7Z2A - chains A and K of the 3 polymer chains in the assembly; structure by electron microscopy, 4.30 A resolution (low resolution: residue-level contacts below are approximate; hydrogen-bond / salt-bridge calls are withheld).

# Chain A
Name: Detyrosinated tubulin alpha-1B chain
From: Sus scrofa
UniProtKB: Q2XVP4 (TBA1B_PIG); numbering as in UniProt; present here: 1-37, 47-437
Chain sequence (428 residues; each row starts with the number of its first residue; note: 9 numbers in that range are skipped by the numbering (no residue carries them; nothing is unmodelled there)):
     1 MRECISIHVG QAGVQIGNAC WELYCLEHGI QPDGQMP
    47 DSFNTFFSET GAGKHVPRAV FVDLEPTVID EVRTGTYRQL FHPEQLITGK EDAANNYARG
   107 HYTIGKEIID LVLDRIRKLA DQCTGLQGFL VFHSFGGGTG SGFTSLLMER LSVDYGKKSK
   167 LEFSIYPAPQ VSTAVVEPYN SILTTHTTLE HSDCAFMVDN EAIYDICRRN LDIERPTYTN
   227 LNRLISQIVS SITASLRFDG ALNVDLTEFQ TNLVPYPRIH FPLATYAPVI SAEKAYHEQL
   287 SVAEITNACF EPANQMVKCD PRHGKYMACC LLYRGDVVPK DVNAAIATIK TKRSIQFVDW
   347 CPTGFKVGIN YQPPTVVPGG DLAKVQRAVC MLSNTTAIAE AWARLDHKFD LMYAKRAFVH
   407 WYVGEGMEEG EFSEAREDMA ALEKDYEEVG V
Ligand contacts: GTP (guanosine-5'-triphosphate): G10, Q11, A12, Q15, D69, E71, D98, A99, A100, N101, S140, G143, G144, T145, G146, I171, T179, E183, N206, Y224, L227, N228, I231
Swiss-Prot annotation at these positions:
  - motif: M1 to C4 (MREC motif)
  - active site: E254
  - binding site (GTP): G10, Q11, A12, Q15, E71, A99, S140, G143, G144, T145, G146, T179, E183, N206, Y224, N228, L252
  - binding site (Mg(2+)): E71
  - modified residue: S48 (Phosphoserine), S232 (Phosphoserine), Y282 (3'-nitrotyrosine), R339 (Omega-N-methylarginine)
  - cross-link (Glycyl lysine isopeptide (Lys-Gly)): K326 (interchain with G-Cter in ubiquitin), K370 (interchain with G-Cter in ubiquitin)

# Chain K
Name: Kinesin-8, putative
From: Plasmodium berghei
UniProtKB: A0A1C6WMA4 (A0A1C6WMA4_PLABE); residues 1-347 here correspond to UniProt positions 775-1121 (UniProt number = residue number + 774)
Chain sequence (347 residues; each row starts with the number of its first residue):
     1 DITYNMNVVI RCRPMSNSEK NEGAKNVIKI MDNKMIVLLD PSDNTDNVLR QNRTKEKRYC
    61 FDYVFDENST QEDVYNNSVK PLVDAVIKGY NSTVFAYGAT GAGKTHTIIG YKNEPGIMMM
   121 ILQDLFKKIK TLKAMNEYKI KCSFIEIYNE NICDLLNPSS EYLDLREDPV KGITVSNIFE
   181 VCTTSVEEIM ELIHTGNRNR TQEPTDANRT SSRSHGVLQV IVEETEKGQG LYQQTKKGKL
   241 CVIDLAGSER ASQTNNKGMR MLEGANINRS LLALGNVINA LVSRSKGTSK SNFIPFRDSK
   301 LTRLLKDSLG GNCKTLMIAN ISPSHLSYED THNTLKYANR AKNIKNV
Reported in the primary citation:
  - mutagenesis - E249A: abolished catalytic activity

# Chain A / chain K interface
Residue-residue contacts (43):
  Y108(A) - S252(K)
  Y108(A) - Q253(K)
  K112(A) - Q253(K)
  P263(A) - D46(K)
  R264(A) - D46(K)
  R264(A) - L49(K)
  Y399(A) - R340(K)
  K401(A) - K290(K)
  R402(A) - N276(K)
  R402(A) - N279(K)
  R402(A) - R340(K)
  V409(A) - N268(K)
  V409(A) - R269(K)
  V409(A) - L272(K)
  G410(A) - A265(K)
  G412(A) - E249(K)
  G412(A) - R250(K)
  G412(A) - N268(K)
  M413(A) - N268(K)
  E414(A) - S248(K)
  E414(A) - R250(K)
  E414(A) - N333(K)
  E415(A) - L272(K)
  E415(A) - K336(K)
  E415(A) - R340(K)
  G416(A) - N333(K)
  G416(A) - K336(K)
  G416(A) - R340(K)
  E417(A) - N333(K)
  F418(A) - K336(K)
  S419(A) - K336(K)
  E420(A) - H332(K)
  E420(A) - N333(K)
  E420(A) - K336(K)
  E423(A) - T54(K)
  A427(A) - V48(K)
  A427(A) - N52(K)
  K430(A) - N52(K)
  D431(A) - V48(K)
  D431(A) - N52(K)
  E434(A) - V48(K)
  E434(A) - Q51(K)
  E434(A) - N52(K)
Interface residues without a listed pair, chain A (26 interface residues in all): V405, H406, E411
Interface residues without a listed pair, chain K (28 interface residues in all): N47, N256, M261, G264, E329, Y337

# Summary
26 residues of chain A and 28 residues of chain K are in contact. Bound to chain A: GTP. Curated annotation
(UniProt) lists active-site residue E254(A), 17 GTP-binding residues and Mg2+-binding residue E71(A) on chain
A. The paper reports that E249A of chain K abolishes catalytic activity.
Here chain A is Detyrosinated tubulin alpha-1B chain (Sus scrofa) and chain K is Kinesin-8, putative
(Plasmodium berghei). Entry 7Z2A (P. berghei kinesin-8B motor domain in no nucleotide state bound to tubulin
dimer) was determined by electron microscopy (same publication as 7Z2B and 7Z2C).
